Entry 2HWF (X-ray diffraction, 3.80 A resolution); this record covers chains 3 and 4 of the 4 polymer chains in the assembly.

# Chain 3
Protein: Human rhinovirus 1A coat protein (subunit VP3)
Organism: Human rhinovirus 1A
Reference sequence: P23008 (POLG_HRV1A); residues 1-238 here correspond to UniProt positions 308-545 (UniProt number = residue number + 307)
Amino-acid sequence (238 residues; each row starts with the number of its first residue):
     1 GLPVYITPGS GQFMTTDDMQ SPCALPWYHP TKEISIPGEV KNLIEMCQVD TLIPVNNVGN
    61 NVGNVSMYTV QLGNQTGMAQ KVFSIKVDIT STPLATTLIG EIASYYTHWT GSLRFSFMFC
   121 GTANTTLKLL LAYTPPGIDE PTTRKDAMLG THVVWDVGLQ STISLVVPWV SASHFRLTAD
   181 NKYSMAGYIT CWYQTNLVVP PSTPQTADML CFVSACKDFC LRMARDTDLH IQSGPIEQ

# Chain 4
Protein: Human rhinovirus 1A coat protein (subunit VP4)
Organism: Human rhinovirus 1A
Reference sequence: P23008 (POLG_HRV1A); residues 1-44 here = UniProt positions 1-44
Amino-acid sequence (44 residues; row label = number of the first residue in the row):
     1 GAGVSRQNVG THSTQNSVSN GSSLNYFNIN YFKDAASSGA SRLD
Unresolved in the structure: 1-25

# Interface between chain 3 and chain 4
Contacting residue pairs (15; chain 3 residue first):
  Asp18(3) with Gly39(4); Ala40(4), hydrogen bond (side chain-backbone)
  Gln20(3) with Ile29(4); Asn30(4); Tyr31(4); Phe32(4); Ser38(4)
  Ser21(3) with Ser37(4), hydrogen bond (backbone-side chain)
  Cys23(3) with Asp34(4); Ala36(4), hydrophobic; Ser37(4)
  Pro26(3) with Lys33(4); Asp34(4)
  Trp27(3) with Lys33(4); Asp34(4), hydrogen bond (backbone-side chain)
Also at the interface, not in a pair above, chain 3 (8 interface residues in all): Met19, Pro22

# Summary
8 residues of chain 3 face 11 of chain 4 across their interface; the contacts include 3 hydrogen bonds. Polar
pairs include Asp18(3)-Ala40(4), Ser21(3)-Ser37(4) and Trp27(3)-Asp34(4).
Here chain 3 is Human rhinovirus 1A coat protein (subunit VP3) and chain 4 is Human rhinovirus 1A coat protein
(subunit VP4), both from Human rhinovirus 1A. Entry 2HWF (A comparison of the anti-rhinoviral drug binding
pocket in HRV14 and HRV1A) was determined by X-ray diffraction, deposited together with 2HWB, 2HWC, 2HWD and
2HWE.
